Entry 8YQV (electron microscopy, 2.67 A resolution); this record covers chains B and H of the 8 polymer chains in the assembly.

# Chain B
Molecule: DNA-directed RNA polymerase subunit beta
From: African swine fever virus
Notes: EC 2.7.7.6
UniProt: A0A2X0RU95 (A0A2X0RU95_ASF); residues 1-1242 here = UniProt positions 1-1242
Sequence (1242 residues; numbered 1 to 1242; the number before each row is that of its first residue):
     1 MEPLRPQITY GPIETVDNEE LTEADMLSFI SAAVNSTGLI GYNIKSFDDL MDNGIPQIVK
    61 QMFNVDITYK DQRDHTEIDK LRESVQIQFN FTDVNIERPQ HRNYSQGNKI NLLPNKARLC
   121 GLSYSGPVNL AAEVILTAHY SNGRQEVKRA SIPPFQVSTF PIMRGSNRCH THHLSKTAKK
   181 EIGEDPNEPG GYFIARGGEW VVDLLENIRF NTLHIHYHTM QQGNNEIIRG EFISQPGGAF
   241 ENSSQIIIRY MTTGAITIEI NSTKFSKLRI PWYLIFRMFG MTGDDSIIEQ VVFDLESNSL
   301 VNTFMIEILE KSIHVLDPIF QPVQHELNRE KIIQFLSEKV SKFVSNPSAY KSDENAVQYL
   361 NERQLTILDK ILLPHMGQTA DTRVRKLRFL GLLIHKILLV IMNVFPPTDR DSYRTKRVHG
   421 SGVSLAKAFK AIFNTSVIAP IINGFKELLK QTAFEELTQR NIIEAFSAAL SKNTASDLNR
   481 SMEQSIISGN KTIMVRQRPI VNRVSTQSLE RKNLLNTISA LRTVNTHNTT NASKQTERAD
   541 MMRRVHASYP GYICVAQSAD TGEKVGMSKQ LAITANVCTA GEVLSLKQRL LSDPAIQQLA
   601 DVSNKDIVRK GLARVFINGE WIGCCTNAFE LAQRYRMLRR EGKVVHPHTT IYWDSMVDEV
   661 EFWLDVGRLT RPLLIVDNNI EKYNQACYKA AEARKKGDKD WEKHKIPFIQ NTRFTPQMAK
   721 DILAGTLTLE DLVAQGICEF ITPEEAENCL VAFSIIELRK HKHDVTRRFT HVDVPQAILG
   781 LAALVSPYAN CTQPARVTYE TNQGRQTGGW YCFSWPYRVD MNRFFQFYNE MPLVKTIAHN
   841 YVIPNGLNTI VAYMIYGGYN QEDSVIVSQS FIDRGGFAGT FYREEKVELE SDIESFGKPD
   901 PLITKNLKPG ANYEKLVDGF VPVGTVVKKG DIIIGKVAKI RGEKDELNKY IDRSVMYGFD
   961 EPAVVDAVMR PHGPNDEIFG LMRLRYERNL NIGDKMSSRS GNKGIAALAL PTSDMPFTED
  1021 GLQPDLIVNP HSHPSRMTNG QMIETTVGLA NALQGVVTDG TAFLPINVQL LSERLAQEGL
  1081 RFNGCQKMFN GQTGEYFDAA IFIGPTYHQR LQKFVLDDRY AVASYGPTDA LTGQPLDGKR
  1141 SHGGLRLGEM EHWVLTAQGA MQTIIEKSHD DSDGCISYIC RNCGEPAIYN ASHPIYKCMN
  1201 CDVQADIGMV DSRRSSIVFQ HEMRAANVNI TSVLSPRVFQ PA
Unresolved in the structure: 1-7, 218-224, 490-503, 527-536, 941-948
Bound ions: Zn2+: Cys-1180, Cys-1183, Cys-1198, Cys-1201

# Chain H
Molecule: DNA-directed RNA polymerase RPB10 homolog
From: African swine fever virus
UniProt: A0A0C5BCR6 (A0A0C5BCR6_ASF); residues 1-80 here = UniProt positions 1-80
Sequence (80 residues; numbered 1 to 80; the number before each row is that of its first residue):
     1 MLIPVVCFTC GFPIGTYAAI FDKARTEYIK TKMGGTLPQN IPLDASLQIE LKDLITALGI
    61 PMRVCCRTHL ITTLDYRKYY
Bound ions: Zn2+: Cys-7, Cys-10, Cys-65, Cys-66

# Chain B / chain H interface
Pairs across the interface - 68 pairs, chain B then chain H:
  Lys-180(B) / Tyr-80(H)
  Pro-186(B) / Tyr-80(H)  hydrophobic
  Ala-724(B) / Asn-40(H)
  Trp-810(B) / Met-1(H)  hydrophobic
  Trp-810(B) / Tyr-76(H)  hydrophobic
  Phe-813(B) / Tyr-76(H)
  Phe-813(B) / Tyr-79(H)
  Phe-813(B) / Tyr-80(H)
  Trp-815(B) / Tyr-76(H)
  Phe-825(B) / Met-1(H)  hydrophobic
  Phe-827(B) / Met-1(H)  hydrogen bond (backbone-backbone)
  Tyr-828(B) / Met-1(H)
  Tyr-828(B) / Leu-2(H)
  Tyr-828(B) / Phe-8(H)  hydrophobic
  Asn-829(B) / Thr-73(H)
  Asn-829(B) / Leu-74(H)  hydrogen bond (backbone-backbone)
  Glu-830(B) / His-69(H)  salt bridge
  Glu-830(B) / Thr-72(H)  hydrogen bond
  Glu-830(B) / Thr-73(H)  hydrogen bond
  Met-831(B) / Thr-72(H)  hydrogen bond (backbone-backbone)
  Met-831(B) / Leu-74(H)
  Leu-833(B) / Thr-68(H)
  Leu-833(B) / Thr-72(H)
  Lys-835(B) / Asp-44(H)  salt bridge
  Lys-835(B) / Leu-47(H)
  Asn-840(B) / Leu-43(H)
  Asn-840(B) / Asp-44(H)
  Ile-843(B) / Tyr-79(H)  hydrophobic
  Pro-844(B) / Leu-74(H)  hydrophobic
  Asn-848(B) / Thr-68(H)
  Asn-848(B) / His-69(H)
  Asn-848(B) / Thr-72(H)  hydrogen bond
  Ile-850(B) / Thr-9(H)
  Ile-850(B) / Val-64(H)  hydrophobic
  Ile-850(B) / Cys-65(H)  hydrophobic
  Phe-871(B) / Phe-8(H)
  Arg-874(B) / Val-6(H)
  Arg-874(B) / Cys-7(H)
  Arg-874(B) / Phe-8(H)  hydrogen bond (side chain-backbone)
  Arg-874(B) / Thr-9(H)  hydrogen bond (side chain-backbone)
  Arg-874(B) / Cys-10(H)
  Arg-874(B) / Gly-11(H)
  Asp-1020(B) / Arg-63(H)
  Gly-1021(B) / Arg-63(H)  hydrogen bond (backbone-side chain)
  Gln-1023(B) / Thr-9(H)  hydrogen bond (side chain-backbone)
  Asp-1025(B) / Thr-9(H)  hydrogen bond
  Ala-1052(B) / Val-64(H)
  Ala-1052(B) / Arg-67(H)
  Ala-1052(B) / Thr-68(H)
  Leu-1053(B) / Lys-52(H)
  Leu-1053(B) / Met-62(H)
  Leu-1053(B) / Val-64(H)  hydrophobic
  Gln-1054(B) / Glu-50(H)  hydrogen bond
  Gln-1054(B) / Leu-51(H)
  Gln-1054(B) / Lys-52(H)
  Gly-1055(B) / Ile-49(H)
  Gly-1055(B) / Leu-51(H)  hydrogen bond (backbone-backbone)
  Gly-1055(B) / Ile-71(H)
  Val-1056(B) / Leu-47(H)
  Val-1056(B) / Gln-48(H)
  Val-1056(B) / Ile-49(H)
  Val-1056(B) / Glu-50(H)
  Val-1057(B) / Leu-47(H)  hydrogen bond (backbone-backbone)
  Val-1057(B) / Gln-48(H)  hydrogen bond (backbone-side chain)
  Val-1057(B) / Thr-72(H)
  Thr-1058(B) / Gln-48(H)
  Asp-1059(B) / Asp-44(H)
  Pro-1105(B) / Val-64(H)
Interface residues without a listed pair, chain B (48 interface residues in all): Asn-187, Leu-723, Gly-725, Cys-812, Tyr-817, Pro-832, His-839, Leu-847, Ser-870, Gly-875, Gly-876, Leu-1022, Leu-1049, Glu-1078
Interface residues without a listed pair, chain H (32 interface residues in all): Pro-4

# Overview
48 residues of chain B face 32 of chain H across their interface, with 15 hydrogen bonds and 2 salt bridges.
Among the polar pairs are Glu-830(B)/His-69(H), Lys-835(B)/Asp-44(H) and Glu-830(B)/Thr-72(H). The Zn2+ site
is built by Cys-1180(B), Cys-1183(B), Cys-1198(B) and Cys-1201(B).
Chain B is DNA-directed RNA polymerase subunit beta and chain H is DNA-directed RNA polymerase RPB10 homolog,
both from African swine fever virus; the structure, African swine fever virus RNA Polymerase core, was
determined by electron microscopy, deposited together with 8YQT, 8YQU, 8YQW, 8YQX, 8YQY and 8YQZ.
